8ABE - chains L and M of the 20 polymer chains in the assembly; structure by electron microscopy, 2.30 A resolution.

[Chain L]
Protein: YALI0A14806p
From: Yarrowia lipolytica
UniProt: Q6CGY9 (Q6CGY9_YARLI); residues 1-474 here = UniProt positions 1-474
Sequence (474 residues; numbered 1 to 474; the number before each row is that of its first residue):
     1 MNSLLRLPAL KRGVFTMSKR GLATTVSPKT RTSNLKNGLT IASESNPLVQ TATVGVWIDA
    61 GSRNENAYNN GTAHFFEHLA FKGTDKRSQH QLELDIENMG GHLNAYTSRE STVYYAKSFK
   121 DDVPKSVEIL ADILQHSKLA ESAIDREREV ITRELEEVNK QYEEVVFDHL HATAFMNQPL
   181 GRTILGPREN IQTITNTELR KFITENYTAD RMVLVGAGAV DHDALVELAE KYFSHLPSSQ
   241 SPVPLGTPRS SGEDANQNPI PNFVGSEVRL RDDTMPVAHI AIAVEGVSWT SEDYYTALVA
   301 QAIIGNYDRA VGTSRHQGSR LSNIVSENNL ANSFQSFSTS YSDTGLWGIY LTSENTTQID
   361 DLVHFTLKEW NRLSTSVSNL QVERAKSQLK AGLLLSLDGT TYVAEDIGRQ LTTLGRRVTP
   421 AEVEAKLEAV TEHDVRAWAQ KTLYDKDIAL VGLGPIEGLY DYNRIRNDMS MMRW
Unresolved in the structure: 1-25, 249-259
Residues lining bound ligands:
  - 1,2-diacyl-sn-glycero-3-phosphocholine (PC1): Asp445, Ser470, Met472
  - 1,2-dimyristoyl-sn-glycero-3-phosphate (XP4): Arg372, Ser376, Arg473

[Chain M]
Protein: Cytochrome b-c1 complex subunit 2, mitochondrial
From: Yarrowia lipolytica
UniProt: Q6C2E3 (QCR2_YARLI); numbering as in UniProt (aligned over 1-417)
Sequence (417 residues; each row starts with the number of its first residue):
     1 MTRGVPRLAV AARHFSTAEA AGVKVAAQDG QSPISDLSVV LRGGSRYATV PGVSHILEKF
    61 AFQNTVPKSA LRFVRELELF GGKLYTHTTR EHIVLRTQFL KQDLPYFVDA FANVLKETKF
   121 QQFELTERVA PVAELDLLKR ESDPAFTALE AAHEVAFRTG LGNSVYAQGY SPVTLEDVKE
   181 FARQVYAKQN VAVVGNNVVP ADLQQLVGTA FADLQEGSKV TQAGTTTLHG GEARVRTSTG
   241 NALTIALPIA EPKPVYHALA SFLGGPASMP WSVGASPLAQ ATVGTHTSVK ATYHNYGDAG
   301 LFAITIKGDS PAEISQVAHK AVQALKDTGA EVTEEQAARA YAKSKFAAAE AFENPDSSAS
   361 VIGMELLSGV SRIAPENVQK FTPAELSEAA AQLSASAKPV VAAVGQVHAL PFADELF
Unresolved in the structure: 1-14, 417

[How chain L and chain M interact]
Contacting residue pairs - 83 pairs, chain L then chain M:
  Val26(L) with Gln31(M)
  Ser27(L) with Gln31(M)
  Pro28(L) with Gln31(M)
  Leu48(L) with Gln28(M); Asp29(M)
  Val49(L) with Glu353(M)
  Gln50(L) with Glu353(M), hydrogen bond (backbone-side chain); Pro375(M); Glu376(M)
  Thr51(L) with Phe346(M); Ala349(M); Glu353(M)
  Glu77(L) with Trp271(M), hydrogen bond
  His78(L) with Trp271(M)
  Phe81(L) with Met269(M); Pro270(M)
  Lys82(L) with Trp271(M), hydrogen bond (side chain-backbone)
  Glu93(L) with Met269(M); Ser272(M); Val273(M); Gly274(M)
  Leu94(L) with Glu335(M); Arg339(M)
  Ile96(L) with Ser268(M); Met269(M), hydrophobic
  Glu97(L) with Ser268(M), hydrogen bond; Ala275(M), hydrogen bond (side chain-backbone); Ser276(M); Arg339(M); Lys343(M), salt bridge
  Asn98(L) with Glu335(M), hydrogen bond; Arg339(M); Ala342(M)
  Met99(L) with Ala342(M)
  Gly100(L) with Ala342(M); Lys343(M); Phe346(M)
  Gly101(L) with Ser268(M); Phe346(M)
  His102(L) with Ser268(M); Phe346(M)
  Leu103(L) with Ser268(M), hydrogen bond (backbone-backbone); Met269(M); Pro270(M)
  Asn104(L) with Pro270(M)
  Ala105(L) with Pro270(M)
  Lys117(L) with Phe346(M)
  Ser118(L) with Phe346(M)
  Phe119(L) with Lys345(M); Ala349(M), hydrophobic
  Arg153(L) with His286(M)
  Glu154(L) with Trp271(M)
  Ala310(L) with Val132(M); Leu135(M), hydrophobic
  Thr313(L) with Val74(M); Leu84(M)
  Arg315(L) with Glu127(M); Arg128(M)
  His316(L) with Ala70(M); Leu71(M); Val74(M); Arg75(M), hydrogen bond (backbone-side chain); Arg128(M)
  Gln317(L) with Arg75(M); Glu78(M)
  Gly318(L) with Arg75(M); Glu78(M), hydrogen bond (backbone-side chain)
  Asn323(L) with Arg75(M)
  Arg384(L) with Leu79(M)
  Ser387(L) with Leu79(M)
  Gln388(L) with Glu78(M)
  Lys390(L) with Leu100(M)
  Ala391(L) with Phe80(M); Gly81(M); Leu100(M), hydrophobic
  Leu394(L) with Ile34(M)
  Leu395(L) with Ile34(M), hydrophobic; Gly81(M); Lys83(M); Gln98(M); Leu100(M), hydrophobic
  Leu397(L) with Ile34(M)
  Asp398(L) with Gln98(M), hydrogen bond
Other interface residues (no listed pair), chain L (49 interface residues in all): His74, Gln89, Leu92, Arg309, Gly312
Other interface residues (no listed pair), chain M (44 interface residues in all): Ser32, Pro33, Phe99, Pro266

[Summary]
Chain L and chain M form an interface of 49 and 44 residues respectively; the contacts include 10 hydrogen
bonds and 1 salt bridge. Polar pairs include Glu97(L)-Lys343(M), Gln50(L)-Glu353(M) and Glu77(L)-Trp271(M).
Bound to chain L: 1,2-dimyristoyl-sn-glycero-3-phosphate and 1,2-diacyl-sn-glycero-3-phosphocholine.
Chain L is YALI0A14806p and chain M is Cytochrome b-c1 complex subunit 2, mitochondrial, both from Yarrowia
lipolytica; the structure, Complex III2 from Yarrowia lipolytica, oxidised with ferricyanide, b-position, was
determined by electron microscopy, deposited together with 8AB6, 8AB7, 8AB8, 8AB9, 8ABA, 8ABB and 11 further
entries.
